PDB entry 6V4F | X-ray diffraction, 1.35 A resolution | chains A and B

== Chain A ==
Molecule: Protein Mdm4
Organism: Danio rerio
UniProtKB: Q7ZUW7 (MDM4_DANRE); residues 15-106 here = UniProt positions 15-106
Sequence (104 residues; each row starts with the number of its first residue):
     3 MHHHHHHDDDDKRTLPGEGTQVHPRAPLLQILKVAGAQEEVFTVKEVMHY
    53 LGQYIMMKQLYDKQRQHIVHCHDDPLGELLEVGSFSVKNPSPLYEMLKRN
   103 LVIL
Unresolved in the structure: 3-16
Sequence notes: expression tag (3-14); engineered mutation Val46 (Leu in Q7ZUW7), Leu95 (Val in Q7ZUW7)

== Chain B ==
Molecule: Stapled Peptide LSQETF(0EH)DLWKLE(MK8)EN(NH2)
Sequence (17 residues; row label = number of the first residue in the row):
    14 LSQETFXDLWKLELENX
Unresolved in the structure: 14-15
Modified residues: 0EH ((2R)-2-amino-2-methylnonanoic acid) at position 20; Leu27 (2-methyl-L-norleucine; MK8); NH2 (amino group) at position 30
Covalently attached groups: covalent link 0EH_20-Leu27

== Interface between chain A and chain B ==
Residue-residue contacts (27; chain A residue first):
  Lys47(A) - Leu27(B)
  Lys47(A) - Glu28(B)  salt bridge
  Met50(A) - Trp23(B)  hydrogen bond (backbone-side chain)
  Met50(A) - Leu27(B)
  His51(A) - 0EH_20(B)
  His51(A) - Leu27(B)
  Leu53(A) - Trp23(B)  hydrophobic
  Gly54(A) - Phe19(B)
  Gly54(A) - 0EH_20(B)
  Gly54(A) - Trp23(B)
  Gln55(A) - 0EH_20(B)
  Ile57(A) - Phe19(B)  hydrophobic
  Ile57(A) - Trp23(B)  hydrophobic
  Tyr63(A) - Phe19(B)  hydrophobic
  Gln68(A) - Glu17(B)
  Gln68(A) - Thr18(B)
  Gln68(A) - Phe19(B)  hydrogen bond (side chain-backbone)
  Gln68(A) - Leu22(B)
  His69(A) - Leu22(B)
  Val71(A) - Phe19(B)  hydrophobic
  Val89(A) - Phe19(B)  hydrophobic
  Val89(A) - Leu22(B)
  Val89(A) - Trp23(B)  hydrophobic
  Lys90(A) - Leu25(B)
  Pro92(A) - Glu26(B)
  Leu95(A) - Trp23(B)  hydrophobic
  Tyr96(A) - Glu26(B)  hydrogen bond
Also at the interface, not in a pair above, chain A (18 interface residues in all): Met58, Phe87

== Overview ==
The interface between chain A and chain B involves 18 residues on one side and 10 on the other; the contacts
include 3 hydrogen bonds and 1 salt bridge. Among the polar pairs are Lys47(A)-Glu28(B), Met50(A)-Trp23(B) and
Gln68(A)-Phe19(B).
Here chain A is Protein Mdm4 (Danio rerio) and chain B is Stapled Peptide LSQETF(0EH)DLWKLE(MK8)EN(NH2). Entry
6V4F (Crystal Structure Analysis of Zebra Fish MDMX) was determined by X-ray diffraction (same publication as
6V4E, 6V4G and 6V4H).
